Entry 2G54 (X-ray diffraction, 2.25 A resolution); this record covers chains A and C.

[Chain A]
Name: Insulin-degrading enzyme
From: Homo sapiens
Notes: EC 3.4.24.56
Reference sequence: Q5T5N2 (Q5T5N2_HUMAN); residues 42-1019 here = UniProt positions 42-1019
Chain sequence (990 residues; row label = number of the first residue in the row):
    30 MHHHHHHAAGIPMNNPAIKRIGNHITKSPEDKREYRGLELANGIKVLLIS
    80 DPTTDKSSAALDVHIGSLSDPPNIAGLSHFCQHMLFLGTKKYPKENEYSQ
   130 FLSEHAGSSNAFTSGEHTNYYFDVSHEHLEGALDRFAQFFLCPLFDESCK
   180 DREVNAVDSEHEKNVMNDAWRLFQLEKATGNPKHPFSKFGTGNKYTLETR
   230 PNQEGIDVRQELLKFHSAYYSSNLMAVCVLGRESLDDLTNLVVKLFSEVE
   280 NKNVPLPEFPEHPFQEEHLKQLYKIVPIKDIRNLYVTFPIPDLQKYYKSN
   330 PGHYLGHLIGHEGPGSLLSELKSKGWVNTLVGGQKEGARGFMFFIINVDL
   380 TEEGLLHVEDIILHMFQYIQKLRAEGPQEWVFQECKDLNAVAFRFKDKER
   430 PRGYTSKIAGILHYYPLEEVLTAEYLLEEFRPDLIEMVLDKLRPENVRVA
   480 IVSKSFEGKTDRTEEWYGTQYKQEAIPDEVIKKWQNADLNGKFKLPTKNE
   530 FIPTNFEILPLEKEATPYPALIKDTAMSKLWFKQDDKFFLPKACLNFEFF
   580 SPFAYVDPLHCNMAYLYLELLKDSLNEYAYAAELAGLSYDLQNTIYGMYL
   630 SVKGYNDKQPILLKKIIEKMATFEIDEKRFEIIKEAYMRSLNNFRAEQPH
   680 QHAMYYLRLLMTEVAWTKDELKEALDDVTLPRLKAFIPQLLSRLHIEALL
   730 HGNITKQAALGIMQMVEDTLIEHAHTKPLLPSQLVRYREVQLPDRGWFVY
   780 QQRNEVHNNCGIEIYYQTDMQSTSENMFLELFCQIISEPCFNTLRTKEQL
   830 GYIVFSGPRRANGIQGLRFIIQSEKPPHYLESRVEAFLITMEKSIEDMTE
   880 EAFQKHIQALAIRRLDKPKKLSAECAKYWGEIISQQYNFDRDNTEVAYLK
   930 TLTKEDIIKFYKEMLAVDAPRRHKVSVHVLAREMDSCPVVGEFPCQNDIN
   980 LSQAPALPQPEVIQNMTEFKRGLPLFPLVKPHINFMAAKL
Disordered / not traced: 30-42, 972-975, 1017-1019
Differences from the reference sequence: initiating methionine (30); expression tag (31-36); cloning artifact (37-41); engineered mutation Gln-111 (Glu in Q5T5N2)
Metal / ion sites: Zn2+: His-108, His-112, Glu-189 (shared with Tyr-16(C) of chain C)
Residues lining bound ligands: 1,4-diethylene dioxide (DIO): Leu-201, Leu-204, Glu-205, Thr-208, Tyr-302, Arg-477, Ala-479
What the authors report for this chain:
  - Zn2+ coordination: Glu-189
  - mutagenesis - R824A, Y831A: decreased catalytic activity
  - mutagenesis - S132C/E817C (30-40-fold), N184C/Q828C (30-40-fold), D426C/K899C (30-40-fold): increased catalytic activity on fluorogenic substrate V
  - mutagenesis - S132C/E817C, N184C/Q828C: decreased catalytic activity on K3Fe(CN)6
  - mutagenesis - D426C/K899C: unchanged catalytic activity on K3Fe(CN)6
  - contacts within the chain: Ser-132/Glu-817, Asn-184/Gln-828, Asp-426/Lys-899 (proposed by the authors, not directly observed)

[Chain C]
Name: insulin
Notes: fragment: Insulin B chain, residues 25-54
Reference sequence: P01308 (INS_HUMAN); residues 1-30 here correspond to UniProt positions 25-54 (UniProt number = residue number + 24)
Chain sequence (30 residues; numbered 1 to 30; the number before each row is that of its first residue):
     1 FVNQHLCGSHLVEALYLVCGERGFFYTPKT
Disordered / not traced: 6-12, 21-30
Metal / ion sites: Zn2+: Tyr-16 (shared with His-108(A), His-112(A), Glu-189(A) of chain A)

[How chain A and chain C interact]
Residue-residue contacts (47):
  His-108(A) with Leu-15(C)
  Gln-111(A) with Leu-15(C), hydrogen bond (side chain-backbone); Leu-17(C), hydrogen bond (side chain-backbone)
  His-112(A) with Tyr-16(C); Leu-17(C)
  Phe-115(A) with Leu-17(C), hydrophobic
  Asn-139(A) with Tyr-16(C); Leu-17(C); Val-18(C), hydrogen bond (side chain-backbone)
  Ala-140(A) with Leu-15(C); Tyr-16(C); Leu-17(C), hydrogen bond (backbone-backbone)
  Phe-141(A) with Leu-15(C); Tyr-16(C), hydrophobic
  Thr-142(A) with Ala-14(C); Leu-15(C), hydrogen bond (backbone-backbone)
  Tyr-150(A) with Tyr-16(C)
  Glu-189(A) with Leu-15(C); Tyr-16(C), hydrogen bond (side chain-backbone)
  Ala-198(A) with Glu-13(C)
  Trp-199(A) with Glu-13(C); Ala-14(C); Leu-15(C), hydrophobic
  Phe-202(A) with Glu-13(C)
  Gly-219(A) with Leu-15(C)
  Thr-220(A) with Leu-15(C)
  Gly-335(A) with Val-2(C)
  His-336(A) with Val-2(C)
  Gly-339(A) with Phe-1(C), hydrogen bond (backbone-backbone)
  Glu-341(A) with Phe-1(C), hydrogen bond (side chain-backbone)
  Leu-359(A) with Phe-1(C), hydrogen bond (backbone-backbone)
  Val-360(A) with Phe-1(C), hydrophobic; Asn-3(C)
  Gly-361(A) with Phe-1(C), hydrogen bond (backbone-backbone); Val-2(C); Asn-3(C), hydrogen bond (backbone-backbone)
  Gln-363(A) with Asn-3(C), hydrogen bond (backbone-side chain)
  Lys-364(A) with Asn-3(C)
  Tyr-609(A) with Phe-1(C); Val-2(C)
  Phe-820(A) with Val-18(C), hydrophobic
  Arg-824(A) with Leu-17(C), hydrogen bond (side chain-backbone); Val-18(C)
  Tyr-831(A) with Tyr-16(C), hydrogen bond (side chain-backbone); Leu-17(C); Val-18(C), hydrogen bond (side chain-backbone); Cys-19(C), hydrogen bond (side chain-backbone)
Interface residues without a listed pair, chain A (35 interface residues in all): Ser-138, Glu-182, Asn-193, His-332, Gly-362, Ile-374, Ile-832
Interface residues without a listed pair, chain C (11 interface residues in all): His-5
Interface features reported in the paper:
  - interface residues, chain A: Phe-141(A), Arg-824(A), Tyr-831(A)

[In short]
35 residues of chain A and 11 residues of chain C are in contact, with 16 hydrogen bonds. Polar pairs include
Gln-111(A)/Leu-15(C), Gln-111(A)/Leu-17(C) and Asn-139(A)/Val-18(C). The paper reports that S132C/E817C,
N184C/Q828C and D426C/K899C of chain A increase catalytic activity on fluorogenic substrate V; interface
residues Phe-141(A), Arg-824(A) and Tyr-831(A); 5 substitutions were tested in all.
Here chain A is Insulin-degrading enzyme (Homo sapiens) and chain C is insulin. Entry 2G54 (Crystal structure
of Zn-bound human insulin-degrading enzyme in complex with insulin B chain) was determined by X-ray
diffraction, deposited together with 2G47, 2G48, 2G49 and 2G56.
